PDB entry 6TUO | X-ray diffraction, 1.80 A resolution | chains A and S of the 3 polymer chains in the assembly

Chain A:
Molecule: Piwi protein AF_1318
Organism: Archaeoglobus fulgidus (strain ATCC 49558 / VC-16 / DSM 4304 / JCM 9628 / NBRC 100126)
Notes: fragment: Arhaeoglobus fulgidus Argonaute protein
Reference sequence: O28951 (PIWI_ARCFU); residue numbers follow UniProt; this construct covers 1-427
Chain sequence (441 residues; row label = number of the first residue in the row; numbers below 1 keep their minus sign (Met-13 is residue -13)):
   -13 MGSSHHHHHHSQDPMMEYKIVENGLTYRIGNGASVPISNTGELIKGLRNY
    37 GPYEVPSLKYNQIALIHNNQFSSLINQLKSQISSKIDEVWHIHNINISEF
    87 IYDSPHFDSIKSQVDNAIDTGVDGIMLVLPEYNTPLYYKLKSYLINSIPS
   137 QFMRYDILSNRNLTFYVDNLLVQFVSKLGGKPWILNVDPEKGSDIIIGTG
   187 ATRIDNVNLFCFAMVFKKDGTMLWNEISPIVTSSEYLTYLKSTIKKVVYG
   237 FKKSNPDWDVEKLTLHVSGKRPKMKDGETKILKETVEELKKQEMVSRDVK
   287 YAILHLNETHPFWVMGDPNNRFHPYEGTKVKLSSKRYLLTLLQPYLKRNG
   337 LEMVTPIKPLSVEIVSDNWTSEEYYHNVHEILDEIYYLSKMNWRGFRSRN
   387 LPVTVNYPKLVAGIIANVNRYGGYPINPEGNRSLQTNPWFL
Disordered / not traced: -13 to 9, 302-308, 333-338
Sequence notes: initiating methionine (-13); expression tag (-12 to 0)
Bound ions: Mg2+: Gln159, Leu427 (shared with 2 residues of chain R)
Swiss-Prot annotation at these positions:
  - region: Tyr118 to Tyr124 (Binds 5'-phosphorylated end of guide DNA), Arg147, Asn148 (Binds target DNA), Thr150 to Asn155 (Binds guide DNA)
  - binding site (a divalent metal cation): Gln159, Leu427
  - mutagenesis: Tyr123 (Y123A: Reduced binding affinity for siRNA), Lys127 (K127A: Reduced binding affinity for siRNA), Gln137 (Q137A: Reduced binding affinity for siRNA), Lys163 (K163A: Reduced binding affinity for siRNA), His296 to Asp303 (No longer dimerizes), Leu427 (L427LG: Reduced binding to siRNA)

Chain S:
Molecule: 14-nt DNA strand
Notes: fragment: oligodeoxyribonucleotide
Sequence (14 nucleotides; numbered 1 to 14; the number before each row is that of its first residue):
     1 ATTGTACGTACAAT

Chain A / chain S interface:
Contacting residue pairs - 12 pairs, chain A then chain S:
  Thr26(A) - DT14(S)  hydrogen bond to the phosphate
  Gly27(A) - DT14(S)  hydrogen bond to the sugar
  Ile30(A) - DT14(S)  base contact
  Arg147(A) - DC11(S)  base contact
  Arg147(A) - DA12(S)  base contact
  Arg147(A) - DA13(S)  base contact
  Phe151(A) - DA13(S)  base contact
  Phe151(A) - DT14(S)  base contact
  Asp154(A) - DT14(S)  hydrogen bond to the base
  Asn155(A) - DA13(S)  base contact
  Asn155(A) - DT14(S)  hydrogen bond to the base
  Arg383(A) - DA13(S)  base contact
Other interface residues (no listed pair), chain A (10 interface residues in all): Leu332, Phe382

In short:
10 residues of chain A and 4 residues of chain S are in contact, with 4 hydrogen bonds. Among the polar pairs
are Asp154(A)-DT14(S), Asn155(A)-DT14(S) and Gly27(A)-DT14(S). UniProt lists divalent metal cation-binding
residues Gln159(A) and Leu427(A) and 13 mutagenesis sites on chain A.
Here chain A is Piwi protein AF_1318 (Archaeoglobus fulgidus (strain ATCC 49558 / VC-16 / DSM 4304 / JCM 9628
/ NBRC 100126)) and chain S is a 14-nt DNA strand. Entry 6TUO (Crystal structure of Archaeoglobus fulgidus
Argonaute protein with cognate DNA oligoduplex 5'-pATTGTACGTACAAT) was determined by X-ray diffraction.
